Entry 1KUG (X-ray diffraction, 1.37 A resolution); this record covers chains A and B.

# Chain A
Molecule: metalloproteinase
From: Protobothrops mucrosquamatus
Notes: EC 3.4.24.44; fragment: catalytic protease domain
UniProt: O57413 (O57413_TRIMU); residues 1-203 here correspond to UniProt positions 196-398 (UniProt number = residue number + 195)
Chain sequence (203 residues; each row starts with the number of its first residue):
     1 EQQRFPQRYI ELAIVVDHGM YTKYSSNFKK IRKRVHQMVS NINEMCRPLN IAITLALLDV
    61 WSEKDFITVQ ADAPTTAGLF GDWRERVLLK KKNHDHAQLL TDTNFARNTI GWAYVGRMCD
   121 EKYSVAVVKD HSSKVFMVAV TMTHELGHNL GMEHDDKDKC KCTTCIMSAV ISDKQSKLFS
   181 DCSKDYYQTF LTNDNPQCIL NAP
Unresolved in the structure: 1-2
Construct notes: conflict Y21 (His216 in O57413), I42 (Met237 in O57413), T163 (Asp358 in O57413), A169 (Pro364 in O57413)
Swiss-Prot annotation at these positions:
  - binding site (Zn(2+)): H148
Disulfides: C119-C198, C160-C182, C162-C165
Ion coordination: Cd2+ site 1: Q7, N50; Cd2+ site 2 near H18 (its only coordinating residue here); Cd2+ site 3: H36, D156, D158; Cd2+ site 4 near E85 (its only coordinating residue here); Cd2+ site 5: E85, E121; Cd2+ site 6 near H131 (its only coordinating residue here); Cd2+ site 7: H144, H148, H154 (shared with W253(B) of chain B); Cd2+ site 8: D181, D185; Cd2+ site 9 near D194 (its only coordinating residue here); Cd2+ site 10 near P203 (its only coordinating residue here)

# Chain B
Molecule: ENW
Chain sequence (3 residues; numbered 251 to 253; the number before each row is that of its first residue):
   251 ENW
Modified residues: E251 (pyroglutamic acid; PCA)
Ion coordination: Cd2+: W253 (shared with H144(A), H148(A), H154(A) of chain A)

# How chain A and chain B interact
Residue-residue contacts (21):
  R107(A) - N252(B)  hydrogen bond (backbone-side chain)
  N108(A) - E251(B)  hydrogen bond (side chain-backbone)
  N108(A) - N252(B)  hydrogen bond (backbone-backbone)
  T109(A) - N252(B)
  I110(A) - N252(B)  hydrogen bond (backbone-backbone)
  I110(A) - W253(B)  hydrophobic
  G111(A) - N252(B)
  G111(A) - W253(B)
  V140(A) - W253(B)
  T141(A) - W253(B)
  H144(A) - W253(B)  hydrogen bond (side chain-backbone)
  E145(A) - W253(B)
  H148(A) - W253(B)
  H154(A) - W253(B)  hydrogen bond (side chain-backbone)
  I166(A) - W253(B)
  S168(A) - W253(B)  hydrogen bond (backbone-side chain)
  A169(A) - W253(B)  hydrogen bond (backbone-side chain)
  V170(A) - E251(B)
  V170(A) - W253(B)
  I171(A) - W253(B)
  Q175(A) - W253(B)

# Overview
Chain A and chain B form an interface of 17 and 3 residues respectively, with 8 hydrogen bonds. Among the
polar pairs are R107(A)-N252(B), N108(A)-E251(B) and H144(A)-W253(B). The Cd2+ site 1 is built by Q7(A) and
N50(A). From UniProt: Zn2+-binding residue H148(A) on chain A.
Here chain A is metalloproteinase (Protobothrops mucrosquamatus) and chain B is ENW. Entry 1KUG (Crystal
Structure of a Taiwan Habu Venom Metalloproteinase complexed with its endogenous inhibitor pENW) was
determined by X-ray diffraction together with 1KUI and 1KUK from the same study.
